PDB entry 4RQV | X-ray diffraction, 1.50 A resolution | chain A

== Chain A ==
Molecule: 3-phosphoinositide-dependent protein kinase 1
Organism: Homo sapiens
Notes: EC 2.7.11.1; fragment: catalytic domain
UniProtKB: O15530 (PDPK1_HUMAN); residues 50-359 here = UniProt positions 50-359
Sequence (311 residues; row label = number of the first residue in the row):
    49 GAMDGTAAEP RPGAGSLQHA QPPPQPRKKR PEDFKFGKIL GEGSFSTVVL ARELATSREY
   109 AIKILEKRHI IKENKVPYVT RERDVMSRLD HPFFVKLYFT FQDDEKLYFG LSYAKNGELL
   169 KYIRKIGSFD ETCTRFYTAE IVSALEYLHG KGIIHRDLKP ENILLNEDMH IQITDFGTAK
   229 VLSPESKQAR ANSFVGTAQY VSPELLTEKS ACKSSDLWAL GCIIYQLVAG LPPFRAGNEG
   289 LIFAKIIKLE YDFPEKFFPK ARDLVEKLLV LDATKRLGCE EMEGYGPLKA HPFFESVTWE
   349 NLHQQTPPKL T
Disordered / not traced: 49-70
Differences from the reference sequence: expression tag (49); engineered mutation G288 (Tyr in O15530), A292 (Gln in O15530)
Modified / non-standard residues: S241 (phosphoserine; SEP)
UniProt features mapped onto this chain:
  - active site: D205 (Proton acceptor)
  - binding site (ATP): S92 to S94, K111, S160 to A162, E166, E209, D223
  - modified residue: S241 (Phosphoserine), K304 (N6-acetyllysine), T354 (Phosphothreonine)
  - mutagenesis: S241 (S241A: No activation), A277 (A277V: 3-fold increase in kinase activity), T354 (T354A: Abolishes phosphorylation by MELK)
Residues lining bound ligands:
  - ATP (adenosine-5'-triphosphate): L88, G89, E90, G91, S92, S94, T95, V96, A109, K111, V143, L159, S160, Y161, A162, E166, L212, D223
  - R2S (N-(6-chloro-1,3-benzothiazol-2-yl)-1-benzothiophene-2-sulfonamide): K115, I118, I119, V124, V127, T128, R131, T148, F149, Q150, L155, Y156, F157
Reported in the primary citation:
  - binding site for R2S: R131, L155
  - mutagenesis - L155A, L155E: abolished catalytic activity on R2S

== Summary ==
Ligands of chain A: ATP and compound R2S. UniProt lists active-site residue D205, 10 ATP-binding residues and
3 mutagenesis sites. The paper reports a binding site for R2S at R131 and L155; L155A and L155E abolish
catalytic activity on R2S.
Chain A is 3-phosphoinositide-dependent protein kinase 1 (Homo sapiens); the structure, Crystal structure of
PDK1 in complex with ATP and the PIF-pocket ligand RS2, was determined by X-ray diffraction together with 4RQK
and 4RRV from the same study.
